Entry 6UW8 (electron microscopy, 4.02 A resolution (low resolution: residue-level contacts below are approximate; hydrogen-bond / salt-bridge calls are withheld)); this record covers chains B and C of the 4 polymer chains in the assembly.

== Chain B (and C) ==
Molecule: Transient receptor potential cation channel subfamily V member 3
From: Homo sapiens
Notes: chain C of this document is another copy of the same molecule, construct and numbering; everything in this record applies to it too
UniProt: Q8NET8 (TRPV3_HUMAN); residue numbers follow UniProt; this construct covers 1-790
Chain sequence (790 residues; numbered 1 to 790; the number before each row is that of its first residue):
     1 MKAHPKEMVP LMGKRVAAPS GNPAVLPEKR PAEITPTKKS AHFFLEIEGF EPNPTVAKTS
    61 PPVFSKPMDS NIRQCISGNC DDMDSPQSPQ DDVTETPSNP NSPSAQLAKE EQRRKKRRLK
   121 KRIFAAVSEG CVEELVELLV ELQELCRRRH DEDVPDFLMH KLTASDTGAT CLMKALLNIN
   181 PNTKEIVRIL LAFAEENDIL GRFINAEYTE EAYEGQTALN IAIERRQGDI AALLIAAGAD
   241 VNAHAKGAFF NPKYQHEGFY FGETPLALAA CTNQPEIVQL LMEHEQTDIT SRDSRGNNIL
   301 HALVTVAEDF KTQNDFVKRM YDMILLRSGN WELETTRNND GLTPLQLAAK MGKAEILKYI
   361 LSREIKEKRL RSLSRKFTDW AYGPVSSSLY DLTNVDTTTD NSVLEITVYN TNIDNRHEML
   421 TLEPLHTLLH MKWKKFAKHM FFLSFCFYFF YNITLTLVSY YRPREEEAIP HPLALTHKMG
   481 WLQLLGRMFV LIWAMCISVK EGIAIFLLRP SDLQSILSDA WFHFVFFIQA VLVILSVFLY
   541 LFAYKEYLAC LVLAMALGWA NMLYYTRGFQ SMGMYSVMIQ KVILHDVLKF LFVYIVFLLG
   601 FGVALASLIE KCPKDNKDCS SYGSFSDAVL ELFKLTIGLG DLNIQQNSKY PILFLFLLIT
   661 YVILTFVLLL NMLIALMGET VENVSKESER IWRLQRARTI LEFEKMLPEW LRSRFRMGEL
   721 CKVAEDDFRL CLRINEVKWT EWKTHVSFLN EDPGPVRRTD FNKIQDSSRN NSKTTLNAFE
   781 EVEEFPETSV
Disordered / not traced: 1-116, 465-479, 613-619, 721-728, 749-790
Differences from the reference sequence: variant Val25 (Ile in Q8NET8); engineered mutation Ala169 (Lys in Q8NET8)
Curated features (UniProtKB/Swiss-Prot):
  - binding site (Na(+)): Gly638
  - natural variant: Gly573 (G573C: In OLMS1; G573S: In OLMS1), Gln580 (Q580P: In FNEPPK2), Trp692 (W692G: In OLMS1)
  - mutagenesis: Leu557 (L557A: Impairs channel activation by tetrahydrocannabivarin), Ala560 (A560L/M: Impairs channel activation by tetrahydrocannabivarin), Asn561 (N561A: Impairs channel activation by tetrahydrocannabivarin), Leu563 (L563A: Impairs channel activation by tetrahydrocannabivarin)

== Interface between chain B and chain C ==
Residue-residue contacts (67; chain B residue first):
  Tyr213(B) with Trp380(C)
  Gln216(B) with Tyr382(C)
  Asn220(B) with Tyr382(C)
  Glu224(B) with Tyr382(C); Gly383(C)
  Arg225(B) with Ala381(C)
  Arg226(B) with His745(C); Val746(C)
  Phe249(B) with Tyr382(C)
  Phe250(B) with Tyr382(C)
  Gln255(B) with Trp739(C)
  His256(B) with Val737(C)
  Gly258(B) with Val385(C)
  Phe259(B) with Pro384(C)
  Thr272(B) with Val746(C)
  Asn273(B) with Val746(C)
  Val306(B) with Lys743(C)
  Glu308(B) with Lys743(C)
  Gln313(B) with Phe748(C)
  Asn314(B) with Ser747(C)
  Phe316(B) with Lys743(C)
  Lys589(B) with Ser571(C); Met572(C); Tyr575(C)
  Phe590(B) with Tyr575(C)
  Val593(B) with Met572(C); Tyr575(C)
  Val596(B) with Trp559(C); Leu563(C)
  Leu599(B) with Trp559(C)
  Gly600(B) with Trp559(C)
  Val603(B) with Met555(C)
  Ala604(B) with Val552(C); Met555(C); Ala556(C)
  Ser607(B) with Ser459(C); Arg464(C)
  Leu608(B) with Val552(C)
  Phe625(B) with Tyr460(C)
  Leu635(B) with Leu639(C)
  Gly638(B) with Leu639(C)
  Leu639(B) with Leu639(C)
  Gly640(B) with Leu639(C)
  Leu642(B) with Leu630(C); Lys634(C); Ile637(C)
  Tyr650(B) with Lys545(C); Glu546(C)
  Leu653(B) with Ala549(C); Val552(C)
  Ile659(B) with Phe633(C)
  Val662(B) with Ile637(C)
  Phe666(B) with Ile637(C)
  Leu668(B) with Val582(C); Ile583(C); Met677(C)
  Leu669(B) with Ile579(C)
  Asn671(B) with Ile674(C); Met677(C)
  Met672(B) with Tyr575(C); Met578(C); Ile579(C); Met677(C)
  Ala675(B) with Gly678(C); Val681(C)
  Leu676(B) with Tyr575(C)
  Glu679(B) with Glu682(C)
Other interface residues (no listed pair), chain B (63 interface residues in all): Phe261, Leu268, Cys271, Ala307, Asp315, Phe592, Phe597, Ala606, Ile609, Ser624, Asp641, Leu655, Leu657, Ile663, Val667, Leu673
Other interface residues (no listed pair), chain C (48 interface residues in all): Arg462, Leu548, Leu553, Ala560, Leu673, Ser685, Trp742

== Overview ==
The interface between chain B and chain C involves 63 residues on one side and 48 on the other. Curated
annotation (UniProt) lists Na+-binding residue Gly638(B) and 4 mutagenesis sites on chain B.
Both chains are Transient receptor potential cation channel subfamily V member 3 (Homo sapiens). Entry 6UW8
(Cryo-EM structure of the human TRPV3 K169A mutant briefly exposed to 2-APB for 3 minutes) was determined by
electron microscopy together with 6UW4, 6UW6 and 6UW9 from the same study.
